3LVA - chains A and B; structure by X-ray diffraction, 1.50 A resolution.

== Chain A (and B) ==
Molecule: Green fluorescent protein
From: Aequorea coerulescens
Notes: chain B of this document is another copy of the same molecule, construct and numbering; everything in this record applies to it too
UniProtKB: Q6YGZ0 (Q6YGZ0_9CNID); residue numbers follow UniProt; this construct covers 1-65, 68-238
Chain sequence (236 residues; each row starts with the number of its first residue; note: 2 numbers in that range are skipped by the numbering (no residue carries them; nothing is unmodelled there)):
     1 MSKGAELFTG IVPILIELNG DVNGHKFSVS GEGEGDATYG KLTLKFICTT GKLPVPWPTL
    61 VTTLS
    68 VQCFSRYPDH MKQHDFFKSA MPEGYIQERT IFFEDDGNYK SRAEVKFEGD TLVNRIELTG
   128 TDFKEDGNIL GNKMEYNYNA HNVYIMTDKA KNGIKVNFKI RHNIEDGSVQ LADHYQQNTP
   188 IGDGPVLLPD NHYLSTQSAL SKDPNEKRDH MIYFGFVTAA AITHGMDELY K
Not modelled in the structure: 1
Covalent attachments: covalent link Ser65-Val68
Modified / non-standard residues: Ser65 ([(4Z)-2-(1-amino-2-hydroxyethyl)-4-(4-hydroxybenzylidene)-5-oxo-4,5-dihydro-1H-imidazol-1-yl]acetic acid; GYS)
Sequence notes: engineered mutation Ile11 (Val in Q6YGZ0), Leu64 (Tyr in Q6YGZ0), Glu101 (Lys in Q6YGZ0), Ala206 (Thr in Q6YGZ0), Gly222 (Glu in Q6YGZ0)
What the authors report for this chain:
  - catalytic residues: Tyr220 (proposed by the authors, not directly observed)
  - catalytic residues: Arg96 (citing earlier work)

== Interface between chain A and chain B ==
Pairs across the interface (64; chain A residue first):
  Thr38(A) - Pro211(B)
  Tyr39(A) - Asp210(B)
  Tyr39(A) - Pro211(B)
  Arg73(A) - Pro211(B)
  Glu142(A) - Asn149(B)
  Glu142(A) - His231(B)  salt bridge
  Tyr143(A) - Gln204(B)
  Asn144(A) - Ala147(B)
  Asn144(A) - Gln204(B)
  Tyr145(A) - Ala147(B)
  Tyr145(A) - Gln204(B)
  Asn146(A) - Asn146(B)
  Asn146(A) - Ala147(B)  hydrogen bond (side chain-backbone)
  Ala147(A) - Asn144(B)
  Ala147(A) - Tyr145(B)
  Ala147(A) - Asn146(B)  hydrogen bond (backbone-side chain)
  Asn149(A) - Glu142(B)
  Arg168(A) - Asn146(B)  hydrogen bond
  Arg168(A) - Arg168(B)
  Arg168(A) - Asn170(B)
  Arg168(A) - Glu235(B)  salt bridge
  Ile171(A) - His231(B)
  Glu172(A) - Thr230(B)  hydrogen bond (backbone-side chain)
  Glu172(A) - His231(B)  hydrogen bond (backbone-side chain)
  Asp173(A) - His231(B)
  Asp173(A) - Leu236(B)
  Asp173(A) - Lys238(B)  salt bridge
  Gly174(A) - His231(B)  hydrogen bond (backbone-side chain)
  Gly174(A) - Glu235(B)
  Gly174(A) - Leu236(B)  hydrogen bond (backbone-backbone)
  Ser175(A) - Leu236(B)
  Ser175(A) - Lys238(B)
  Val176(A) - Glu235(B)
  Gln204(A) - Tyr143(B)
  Gln204(A) - Asn144(B)
  Gln204(A) - Tyr145(B)
  Gln204(A) - Ala206(B)
  Gln204(A) - Leu207(B)
  Ser205(A) - Ser205(B)
  Ala206(A) - Gln204(B)
  Ala206(A) - Phe223(B)  hydrophobic
  Leu207(A) - Gln204(B)
  Asp210(A) - Tyr39(B)
  Pro211(A) - Thr38(B)
  Pro211(A) - Tyr39(B)
  Pro211(A) - Arg73(B)
  Phe221(A) - Lys41(B)
  Phe221(A) - Phe223(B)  hydrophobic
  Phe223(A) - Ala206(B)  hydrophobic
  Phe223(A) - Phe221(B)  hydrophobic
  Thr230(A) - Glu172(B)  hydrogen bond (side chain-backbone)
  His231(A) - Glu142(B)  salt bridge
  His231(A) - Ile171(B)
  His231(A) - Glu172(B)  hydrogen bond (side chain-backbone)
  His231(A) - Asp173(B)
  His231(A) - Gly174(B)  hydrogen bond (side chain-backbone)
  Glu235(A) - Arg168(B)  salt bridge
  Glu235(A) - Gly174(B)
  Glu235(A) - Val176(B)
  Leu236(A) - Asp173(B)
  Leu236(A) - Gly174(B)  hydrogen bond (backbone-backbone)
  Leu236(A) - Ser175(B)
  Lys238(A) - Asp173(B)  salt bridge
  Lys238(A) - Ser175(B)
Interface residues without a listed pair, chain A (37 interface residues in all): Lys41, Asn170, Tyr200, Ser202, Ser208, Lys209, Asp234
Interface residues without a listed pair, chain B (37 interface residues in all): Tyr200, Ser202, Ser208, Lys209, Asp234

== Summary ==
The chain A/chain B interface involves 37 residues from each chain, with 11 hydrogen bonds and 6 salt bridges.
Polar contacts include Glu142(A)-His231(B), Arg168(A)-Glu235(B) and Asp173(A)-Lys238(B). From the paper:
catalytic residues Tyr220(A) and Arg96(A).
Chain A and chain B are both Green fluorescent protein (Aequorea coerulescens); the structure, Crystal
structure of colorless GFP-like protein from Aequorea coerulescens, was determined by X-ray diffraction (same
publication as 3LVC and 3LVD).
